Entry 5ICS (X-ray diffraction, 1.52 A resolution); this record covers chains A and F of the 4 polymer chains in the assembly.

Chain A (and F):
Name: 17-beta-hydroxysteroid dehydrogenase 14
From: Homo sapiens
Notes: EC 1.1.1.-; chain F of this document is another copy of the same molecule, construct and numbering; everything in this record applies to it too
UniProt: Q9BPX1 (DHB14_HUMAN); numbering as in UniProt (aligned over 1-270)
Amino-acid sequence (274 residues; each row starts with the number of its first residue; numbers below 1 keep their minus sign (Gly-1 is residue -1)):
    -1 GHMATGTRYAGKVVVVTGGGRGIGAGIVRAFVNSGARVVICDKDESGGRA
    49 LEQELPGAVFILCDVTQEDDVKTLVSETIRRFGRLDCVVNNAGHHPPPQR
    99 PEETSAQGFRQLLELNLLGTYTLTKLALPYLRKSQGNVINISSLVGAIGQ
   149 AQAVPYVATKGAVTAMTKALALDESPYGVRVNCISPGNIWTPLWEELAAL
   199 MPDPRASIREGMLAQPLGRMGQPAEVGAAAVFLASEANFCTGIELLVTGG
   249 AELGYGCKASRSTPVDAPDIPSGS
Not modelled in the structure: -1 to 1, 255-256, 263-272 (chain F: -1 to 3, 254-255, 263-272)
Construct notes: expression tag (-1 to 0, 271-272); conflict Ser205 (Thr in Q9BPX1)
Disulfide bonds: Cys39-Cys61

How chain A and chain F interact:
Residue-residue contacts - 41 pairs, chain A then chain F:
  Val143(A) - Ser258(F)
  Ile146(A) - Glu250(F)
  Ile146(A) - Leu251(F)
  Ile146(A) - Gly252(F)  hydrogen bond (backbone-backbone)
  Gly147(A) - Gly252(F)
  Gln148(A) - Gly252(F)
  Gln148(A) - Ser258(F)
  Asn186(A) - Ser258(F)
  Asn186(A) - Arg259(F)  hydrogen bond (side chain-backbone)
  Asn186(A) - Ser260(F)  hydrogen bond (side chain-backbone)
  Trp192(A) - Arg259(F)  hydrogen bond (side chain-backbone)
  Trp192(A) - Ser260(F)
  Trp192(A) - Thr261(F)
  Trp192(A) - Pro262(F)
  Leu195(A) - Pro262(F)
  Ala196(A) - Pro262(F)
  Met199(A) - Pro262(F)
  Ser205(A) - Pro262(F)
  Met218(A) - Arg259(F)
  Ala249(A) - Lys256(F)
  Glu250(A) - Ile146(F)
  Glu250(A) - Lys256(F)
  Leu251(A) - Ile146(F)
  Leu251(A) - Lys256(F)
  Gly252(A) - Ile146(F)  hydrogen bond (backbone-backbone)
  Gly252(A) - Gly147(F)
  Ser258(A) - Val143(F)
  Ser258(A) - Gln148(F)
  Ser258(A) - Asn186(F)
  Arg259(A) - Asn186(F)  hydrogen bond (backbone-side chain)
  Arg259(A) - Trp192(F)  hydrogen bond (backbone-side chain)
  Arg259(A) - Glu208(F)  salt bridge
  Arg259(A) - Ala212(F)
  Arg259(A) - Met218(F)
  Ser260(A) - Asn186(F)  hydrogen bond (backbone-side chain)
  Ser260(A) - Trp192(F)
  Thr261(A) - Trp192(F)
  Pro262(A) - Trp192(F)
  Pro262(A) - Leu195(F)  hydrophobic
  Pro262(A) - Ala196(F)
  Pro262(A) - Ser205(F)
Interface residues without a listed pair, chain A (26 interface residues in all): His93, Ala149, Gly209, Ala212, Tyr253, Ala257
Interface residues without a listed pair, chain F (26 interface residues in all): His93, Ala149, Met199, Gly209, Ala257

Summary:
The chain A/chain F interface involves 26 residues from each chain, with 8 hydrogen bonds and 1 salt bridge.
Polar pairs include Arg259(A)-Glu208(F), Asn186(A)-Arg259(F) and Asn186(A)-Ser260(F).
Chain A and chain F are both 17-beta-hydroxysteroid dehydrogenase 14 (Homo sapiens); the structure, Crystal
structure of 17beta-hydroxysteroid dehydrogenase type 14 apoenzyme, was determined by X-ray diffraction (same
publication as 5HS6, 5ICM, 5JS6 and 5JSF).
